Entry 1JET (X-ray diffraction, 1.20 A resolution); this record covers chains A and B.

Chain A:
Molecule: Oligo-peptide binding protein
Organism: Salmonella typhimurium
UniProtKB: P06202 (OPPA_SALTY); residues 1-517 here correspond to UniProt positions 26-542 (UniProt number = residue number + 25)
Chain sequence (517 residues; numbered 1 to 517; the number before each row is that of its first residue):
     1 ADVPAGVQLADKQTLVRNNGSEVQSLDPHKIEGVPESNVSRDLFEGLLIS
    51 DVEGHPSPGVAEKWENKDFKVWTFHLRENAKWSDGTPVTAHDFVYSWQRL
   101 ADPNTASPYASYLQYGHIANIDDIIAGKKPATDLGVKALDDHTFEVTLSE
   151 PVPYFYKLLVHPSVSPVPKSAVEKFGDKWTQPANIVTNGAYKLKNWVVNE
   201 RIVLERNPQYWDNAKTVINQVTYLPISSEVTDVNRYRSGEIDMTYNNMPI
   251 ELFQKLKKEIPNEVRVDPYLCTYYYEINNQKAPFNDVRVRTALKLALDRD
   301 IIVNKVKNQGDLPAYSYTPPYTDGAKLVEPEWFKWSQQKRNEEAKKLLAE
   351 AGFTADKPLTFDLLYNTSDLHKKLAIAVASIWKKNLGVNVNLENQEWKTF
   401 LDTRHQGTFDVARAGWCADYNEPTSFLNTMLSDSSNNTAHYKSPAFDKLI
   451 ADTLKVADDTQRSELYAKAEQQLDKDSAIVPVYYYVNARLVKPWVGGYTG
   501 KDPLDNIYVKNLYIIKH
Cystine bridges: Cys271-Cys417
Ion coordination: uranyl (VI) ion site 1 near Asp323 (its only coordinating residue here); uranyl (VI) ion site 2 near Asp362 (its only coordinating residue here)

Chain B:
Molecule: Peptide lys ala lys
Chain sequence (3 residues; each row starts with the number of its first residue):
     1 KAK

Interface between chain A and chain B:
Contacting residue pairs - 27 pairs, chain A then chain B:
  Glu32(A) - Lys1(B)
  Glu32(A) - Ala2(B)  hydrogen bond (backbone-backbone)
  Gly33(A) - Ala2(B)
  Val34(A) - Lys1(B)
  Val34(A) - Ala2(B)  hydrogen bond (backbone-backbone)
  Val34(A) - Lys3(B)
  Ser37(A) - Lys1(B)
  Tyr109(A) - Lys1(B)  hydrogen bond (side chain-backbone)
  Tyr245(A) - Lys3(B)  hydrogen bond
  Asn246(A) - Lys3(B)  hydrogen bond
  Asn247(A) - Lys3(B)  hydrogen bond
  Tyr269(A) - Lys3(B)  hydrogen bond
  Cys271(A) - Lys3(B)
  Trp397(A) - Ala2(B)
  Trp397(A) - Lys3(B)
  Leu401(A) - Ala2(B)  hydrophobic
  Arg413(A) - Lys3(B)  hydrogen bond (side chain-backbone)
  Gly415(A) - Ala2(B)
  Gly415(A) - Lys3(B)  hydrogen bond (backbone-backbone)
  Trp416(A) - Lys1(B)
  Trp416(A) - Ala2(B)
  Cys417(A) - Lys1(B)  hydrogen bond (backbone-backbone)
  Cys417(A) - Lys3(B)
  Ala418(A) - Lys1(B)  hydrogen bond (backbone-side chain)
  Asp419(A) - Lys1(B)  salt bridge
  Tyr485(A) - Lys3(B)
  Asn506(A) - Lys1(B)
Other interface residues (no listed pair), chain A (24 interface residues in all): Pro35, His161, His371, Ala414

In short:
24 residues of chain A and 3 residues of chain B are in contact, with 11 hydrogen bonds and 1 salt bridge.
Among the polar pairs are Asp419(A)-Lys1(B), Tyr109(A)-Lys1(B) and Tyr245(A)-Lys3(B).
Here chain A is Oligo-peptide binding protein (Salmonella typhimurium) and chain B is Peptide lys ala lys.
Entry 1JET (Oligo-peptide binding protein (oppa) complexed with kak) was determined by X-ray diffraction (same
publication as 1JEU and 1JEV).
